5T8J - chain A; structure by X-ray diffraction, 2.70 A resolution.

# Chain A
Protein: Androgen receptor
From: Homo sapiens
UniProt: P10275 (ANDR_HUMAN), isoform P10275-2; residues 671-919 here correspond to UniProt positions 140-388 (UniProt number = residue number - 531)
Chain sequence (258 residues; each row starts with the number of its first residue):
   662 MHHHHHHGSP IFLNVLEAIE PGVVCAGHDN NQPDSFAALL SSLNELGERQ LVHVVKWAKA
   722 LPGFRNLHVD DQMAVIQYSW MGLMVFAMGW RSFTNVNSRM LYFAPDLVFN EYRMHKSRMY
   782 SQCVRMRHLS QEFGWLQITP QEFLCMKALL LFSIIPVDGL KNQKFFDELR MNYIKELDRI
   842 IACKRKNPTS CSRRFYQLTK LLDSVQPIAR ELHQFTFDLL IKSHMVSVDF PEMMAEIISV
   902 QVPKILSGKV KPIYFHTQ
Not modelled in the structure: 662-670
Sequence notes: initiating methionine (662); expression tag (663-670)
Disulfides: Cys844-Cys852
Small-molecule neighbours: 77T (2-fluoro-4-[(2S,3S)-3-hydroxy-2,3-dimethylpyrrolidin-1-yl]-3-methylbenzonitrile): Leu701, Leu704, Asn705, Leu707, Gly708, Gln711, Trp741, Met742, Met745, Val746, Met749, Arg752, Phe764, Met780, Leu873, Phe876, Thr877

# Overview
Chain A binds compound 77T.
Chain A is Androgen receptor (Homo sapiens); the structure, Synthesis and biological evaluation of novel
selective androgen receptor modulators (SARMs). Part II: Optimization of 4-(pyrrolidin-1-yl)benzonitrile ...,
was determined by X-ray diffraction (same publication as 5T8E).
